PDB entry 3P3T | X-ray diffraction, 1.45 A resolution | chains A and B

== Chain A (and B) ==
Molecule: Transthyretin
From: Homo sapiens
Notes: chain B of this document is another copy of the same molecule, construct and numbering; everything in this record applies to it too
UniProt: P02766 (TTHY_HUMAN); residues 1-127 here correspond to UniProt positions 21-147 (UniProt number = residue number + 20)
Amino-acid sequence (127 residues; each row starts with the number of its first residue):
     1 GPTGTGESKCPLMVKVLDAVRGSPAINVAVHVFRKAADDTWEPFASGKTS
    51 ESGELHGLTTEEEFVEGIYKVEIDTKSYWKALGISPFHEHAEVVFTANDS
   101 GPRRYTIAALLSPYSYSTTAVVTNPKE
Not modelled in the structure: 1-9, 126-127 (chain B: 1-10, 125-127)
UniProt features mapped onto this chain:
  - binding site (L-thyroxine): Lys-15, Glu-54, Ser-117
  - modified residue: Cys-10 (Sulfocysteine), Glu-42 (4-carboxyglutamate), Ser-52 (Phosphoserine)
  - glycosylation: Asn-98 (N-linked (GlcNAc...) asparagine)
Residues lining bound ligands: 3M3 (4-[3-(2-fluorophenoxy)propyl]-3,5-dimethyl-1H-pyrazole): Lys-15, Leu-17, Thr-106, Ala-108, Ala-109, Leu-110, Ser-117, Thr-118, Thr-119, Val-121
What the authors report for this chain:
  - binding site for 3M3: Lys-15, Ala-108, Leu-110, Ser-117, Thr-119
  - disease-associated variants - V30M, L55P, V122I: decreased stability (citing earlier work)
  - mutagenesis - T119M: increased stability (citing earlier work)

== Interface between chain A and chain B ==
Residue-residue contacts (40; chain A residue first):
  Phe-87(A) / Phe-95(B)  hydrophobic
  Phe-87(A) / Thr-96(B)
  Phe-87(A) / Tyr-105(B)  hydrophobic
  Phe-87(A) / Ile-107(B)  hydrophobic
  Phe-87(A) / Ala-120(B)  hydrophobic
  Phe-87(A) / Val-122(B)  hydrophobic
  His-88(A) / Val-93(B)
  His-88(A) / Val-94(B)
  Glu-89(A) / Val-94(B)  hydrogen bond (backbone-backbone)
  Glu-89(A) / Thr-96(B)  hydrogen bond
  His-90(A) / Val-94(B)
  Glu-92(A) / His-90(B)
  Glu-92(A) / Glu-92(B)
  Glu-92(A) / Val-94(B)
  Glu-92(A) / Tyr-116(B)  hydrogen bond (backbone-side chain)
  Val-93(A) / His-88(B)
  Val-94(A) / His-88(B)
  Val-94(A) / Glu-89(B)  hydrogen bond (backbone-backbone)
  Val-94(A) / His-90(B)
  Val-94(A) / Glu-92(B)
  Phe-95(A) / Phe-87(B)  hydrophobic
  Thr-96(A) / Glu-89(B)  hydrogen bond
  Tyr-105(A) / Phe-87(B)  hydrophobic
  Ile-107(A) / Phe-87(B)  hydrophobic
  Tyr-114(A) / Thr-119(B)  hydrogen bond (backbone-side chain)
  Tyr-114(A) / Ala-120(B)  hydrogen bond (backbone-backbone)
  Ser-115(A) / Thr-118(B)  hydrogen bond (side chain-backbone)
  Ser-115(A) / Thr-119(B)
  Tyr-116(A) / Glu-92(B)  hydrogen bond (side chain-backbone)
  Tyr-116(A) / Ser-117(B)
  Tyr-116(A) / Thr-118(B)  hydrogen bond (backbone-backbone)
  Ser-117(A) / Tyr-116(B)
  Ser-117(A) / Ser-117(B)  hydrogen bond
  Thr-118(A) / Ser-115(B)  hydrogen bond (backbone-side chain)
  Thr-118(A) / Tyr-116(B)  hydrogen bond (backbone-backbone)
  Thr-119(A) / Tyr-114(B)  hydrogen bond (side chain-backbone)
  Thr-119(A) / Ser-115(B)
  Ala-120(A) / Phe-87(B)  hydrophobic
  Ala-120(A) / Tyr-114(B)  hydrogen bond (backbone-backbone)
  Val-122(A) / Phe-87(B)  hydrophobic
Other interface residues (no listed pair), chain A (21 interface residues in all): Ile-68, Lys-76
Other interface residues (no listed pair), chain B (22 interface residues in all): Ile-68, Lys-70, Lys-76

== Summary ==
Chain A and chain B form an interface of 21 and 22 residues respectively, with 15 hydrogen bonds. Among the
polar pairs are Glu-89(A)/Thr-96(B), Glu-92(A)/Tyr-116(B) and Tyr-114(A)/Thr-119(B). Chain A binds compound
3M3. The paper reports a binding site for 3M3 at Lys-15(A), Ala-108(A) and Leu-110(A) among others; V30M, L55P
and V122I of chain A reduce stability.
Chain A and chain B are both Transthyretin (Homo sapiens); the structure, Human transthyretin (TTR) complexed
with 4-(3-(2-flourophenoxy)propyl)-3,5-dimethyl-1H-pyrazole, was determined by X-ray diffraction, deposited
together with 3P3R, 3P3S and 3P3U.
